PDB entry 5OF4 | electron microscopy, 4.40 A resolution (low resolution: residue-level contacts below are approximate; hydrogen-bond / salt-bridge calls are withheld) | chains B and E of the 10 polymer chains in the assembly

== Chain B ==
Protein: TFIIH basal transcription factor complex helicase XPD subunit
Source organism: Homo sapiens
Notes: EC 3.6.4.12
Reference sequence: P18074 (ERCC2_HUMAN); residues 1-760 here = UniProt positions 1-760
Amino-acid sequence (760 residues; numbered 1 to 760; the number before each row is that of its first residue):
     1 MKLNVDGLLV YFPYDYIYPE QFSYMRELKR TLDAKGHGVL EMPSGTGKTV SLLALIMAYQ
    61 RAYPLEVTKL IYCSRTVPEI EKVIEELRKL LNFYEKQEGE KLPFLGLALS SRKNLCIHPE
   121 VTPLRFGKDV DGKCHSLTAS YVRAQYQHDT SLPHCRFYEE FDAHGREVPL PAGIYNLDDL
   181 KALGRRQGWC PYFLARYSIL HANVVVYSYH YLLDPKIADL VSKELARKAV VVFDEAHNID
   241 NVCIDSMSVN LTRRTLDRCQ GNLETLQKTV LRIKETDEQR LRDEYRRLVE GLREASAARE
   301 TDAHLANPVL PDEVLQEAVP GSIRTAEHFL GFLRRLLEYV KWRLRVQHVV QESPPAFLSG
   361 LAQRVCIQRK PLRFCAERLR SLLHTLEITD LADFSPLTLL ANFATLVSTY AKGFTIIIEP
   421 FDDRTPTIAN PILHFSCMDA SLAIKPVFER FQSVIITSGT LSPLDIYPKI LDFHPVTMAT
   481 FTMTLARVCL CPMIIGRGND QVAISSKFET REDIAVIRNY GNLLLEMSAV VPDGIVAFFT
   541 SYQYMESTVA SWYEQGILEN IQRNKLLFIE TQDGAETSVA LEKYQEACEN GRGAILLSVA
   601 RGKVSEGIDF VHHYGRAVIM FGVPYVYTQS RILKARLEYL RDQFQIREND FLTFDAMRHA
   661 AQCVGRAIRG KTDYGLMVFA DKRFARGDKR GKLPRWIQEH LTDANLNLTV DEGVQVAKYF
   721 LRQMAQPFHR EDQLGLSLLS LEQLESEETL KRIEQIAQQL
Unresolved in the structure: 1-10, 735-760
UniProt features mapped onto this chain:
  - motif: D234 to H237 (DEAH box), K682 to R695 (Nuclear localization signal)
  - binding site (ATP): M42 to T49
  - binding site ([4Fe-4S] cluster): C116, C134, C155, C190
  - natural variant: G47 (G47R: In XP-D), T76 (T76A: In XP-D), R112 (R112H: In TTD1 and XP-D), D234 (D234N: In XP-D), C259 (C259Y: In TTD1), L461 (L461V: In XP-D and TTD1), T482 (deletion: In TTD1), L485 (L485P: In XP-D), R487 (R487G: In TTD1), V488 to M493 (deletion: In TTD1), R511 (R511Q: In XP-D), S541 (S541R: In XP-D), 18 further natural variant entries in UniProt
  - mutagenesis: K48 (K48R: Decreased transcriptional activity of the reconstituted TFIIH complex. Damaged DNA opening by TFIIH is impeded. Loss of TFIIH 5'-3' helicase activity, still binds GTF2H2 ...), C190 (C190S: Reduced iron-sulfur-binding. Iron-sulfur-binding is further decreased in absence of MMS19), Y192 (Y192A: Does not restore nucleotide excision repair (NER) in deficient cells, does not bind UV damaged DNA, TFIIH is able to transcribe), R196 (R196E: Restores <5% nucleotide excision repair (NER) in deficient cells, does not bind UV damaged DNA, TFIIH is able to transcribe), G675 (G675W: No longer interacts with GTF2H2/p44, has 5'-3' helicase activity)
Bound ions: 4Fe-4S cluster Fe: C116, C134, C155, C190
Residues lining bound ligands: 4Fe-4S cluster (SF4): L115, C116, I117, H118, C134, T138, C155, F157, C190, F193
From the paper describing this entry:
  - disease-associated variants - C259Y: decreased binding to MAT1 (citing earlier work)
  - disease-associated variants - C259Y: decreased catalytic activity (citing earlier work)
  - disease-associated variants - Q726* (citing earlier work)

== Chain E ==
Protein: General transcription factor IIH subunit 2
Source organism: Homo sapiens
Reference sequence: Q13888 (TF2H2_HUMAN); numbering as in UniProt (aligned over 1-395)
Amino-acid sequence (395 residues; numbered 1 to 395; the number before each row is that of its first residue):
     1 MDEEPERTKR WEGGYERTWE ILKEDESGSL KATIEDILFK AKRKRVFEHH GQVRLGMMRH
    61 LYVVVDGSRT MEDQDLKPNR LTCTLKLLEY FVEEYFDQNP ISQIGIIVTK SKRAEKLTEL
   121 SGNPRKHITS LKKAVDMTCH GEPSLYNSLS IAMQTLKHMP GHTSREVLII FSSLTTCDPS
   181 NIYDLIKTLK AAKIRVSVIG LSAEVRVCTV LARETGGTYH VILDESHYKE LLTHHVSPPP
   241 ASSSSECSLI RMGFPQHTIA SLSDQDAKPS FSMAHLDGNT EPGLTLGGYF CPQCRAKYCE
   301 LPVECKICGL TLVSAPHLAR SYHHLFPLDA FQEIPLEEYN GERFCYGCQG ELKDQHVYVC
   361 AVCQNVFCVD CDVFVHDSLH CCPGCIHKIP APSGV
Unresolved in the structure: 1-56, 241-395
UniProt features mapped onto this chain:
  - zinc finger: C291 to C308 (C4-type)
  - modified residue: Y95 (Phosphotyrosine)
  - mutagenesis: C291 (C291A: Reconstituted TFIIH complex lacks p62 and has no transcriptional activity), C308 (C308A: Reconstituted TFIIH complex lacks p62 and has no transcriptional activity), C345 (C345A: No effect on the transcriptional activity of the reconstituted TFIIH complex), C360 (C360A: No effect on the transcriptional activity of the reconstituted TFIIH complex), C363 (C363A: No effect on the transcriptional activity of the reconstituted TFIIH complex), H376 (H376A: No effect on the transcriptional activity of the reconstituted TFIIH complex), H380 (H380A: No effect on the transcriptional activity of the reconstituted TFIIH complex), C382 (C382A: No effect on the transcriptional activity of the reconstituted TFIIH complex)

== Chain B / chain E interface ==
Contacting residue pairs (23):
  P532(B) - E204(E)
  D533(B) - R206(E)
  R563(B) - R69(E)
  R563(B) - E142(E)
  N564(B) - E142(E)
  N564(B) - T175(E)
  K565(B) - T175(E)
  E589(B) - V207(E)
  N590(B) - V207(E)
  G591(B) - T176(E)
  R592(B) - T175(E)
  R592(B) - C177(E)
  H613(B) - R206(E)
  K718(B) - D73(E)
  R722(B) - D75(E)
  R722(B) - S202(E)
  R722(B) - I222(E)
  R722(B) - L223(E)
  Q723(B) - L223(E)
  A725(B) - E204(E)
  Q726(B) - V221(E)
  Q726(B) - L223(E)
  Q726(B) - H227(E)
Other interface residues (no listed pair), chain B (19 interface residues in all): V530, C588, G593, Y674
Other interface residues (no listed pair), chain E (19 interface residues in all): R80, D178, Y183, A203

== In short ==
Chain B and chain E each contribute 19 residues to their interface. Ligands of chain B: 4Fe-4S cluster. From
the paper: C259Y of chain B reduces binding to MAT1; C259Y of chain B reduces catalytic activity.
Chain B is TFIIH basal transcription factor complex helicase XPD subunit and chain E is General transcription
factor IIH subunit 2, both from Homo sapiens; the structure, The cryo-EM structure of human TFIIH, was
determined by electron microscopy.
